Entry 6RNO (X-ray diffraction, 2.25 A resolution); this record covers chains A and E of the 3 polymer chains in the assembly.

Chain A:
Protein: Formamidopyrimidine-DNA glycosylase
Source organism: Lactococcus lactis subsp. cremoris
Notes: EC 3.2.2.23, 4.2.99.18
UniProt: A0A165FVI1 (A0A165FVI1_LACLC); residues 1-271 here correspond to UniProt positions 2-272 (UniProt number = residue number + 1)
Sequence (271 residues; numbered 1 to 271; the number before each row is that of its first residue):
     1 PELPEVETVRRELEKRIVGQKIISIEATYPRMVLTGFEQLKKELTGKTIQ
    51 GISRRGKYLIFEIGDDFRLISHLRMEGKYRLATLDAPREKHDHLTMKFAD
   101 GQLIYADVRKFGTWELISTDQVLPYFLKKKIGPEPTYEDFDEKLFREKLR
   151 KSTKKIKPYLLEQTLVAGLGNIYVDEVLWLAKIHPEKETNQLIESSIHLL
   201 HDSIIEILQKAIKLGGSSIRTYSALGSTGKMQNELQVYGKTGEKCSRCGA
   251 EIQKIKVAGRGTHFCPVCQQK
Not modelled in the structure: 220-223
Ligand contacts: KBQ (2-sulfanylidene-1,7-dihydropyrrolo[2,3-d]pyrimidin-4-one): Lys-57, Leu-161, Glu-162, Gln-163, Arg-260
From the paper describing this entry:
  - contacts within the chain: Cys-245/Cys-265 (disulfide)
  - binding site for KBQ: Lys-57, Arg-260
  - catalytic residues: Pro-1, Glu-2 (citing earlier work)

Chain E:
Molecule: 14-nt DNA strand
Sequence (14 nucleotides; row label = number of the first residue in the row):
    15 GCGAGAAACAAAGA

Interface between chain A and chain E:
Residue-residue contacts (11; chain A residue first):
  Lys-90(A) / DA25(E)  salt bridge to the phosphate
  His-91(A) / DA24(E)  hydrogen bond to the phosphate
  His-91(A) / DA25(E)  salt bridge to the phosphate
  Val-108(A) / DA24(E)  sugar contact
  Arg-109(A) / DC23(E)  hydrogen bond to the base
  Arg-109(A) / DA24(E)  hydrogen bond to the base
  Lys-110(A) / DC23(E)  phosphate contact
  Lys-110(A) / DA24(E)  salt bridge to the phosphate
  Phe-111(A) / DA22(E)  stacking on the base
  Phe-111(A) / DC23(E)  base contact
  Lys-154(A) / DG17(E)  phosphate contact
Other interface residues (no listed pair), chain A (8 interface residues in all): Arg-74
Other interface residues (no listed pair), chain E (6 interface residues in all): DC16

Overview:
8 residues of chain A face 6 of chain E across their interface, with 3 hydrogen bonds, 3 salt bridges and 1
aromatic stacking contact. Among the polar pairs are Arg-109(A)/DC23(E), Arg-109(A)/DA24(E) and
His-91(A)/DA24(E). Bound to chain A: compound KBQ. The paper reports catalytic residues Pro-1(A) and Glu-2(A);
a binding site for KBQ at Lys-57(A) and Arg-260(A).
Here chain A is Formamidopyrimidine-DNA glycosylase (Lactococcus lactis subsp. cremoris) and chain E is a
14-nt DNA strand. Entry 6RNO (Crystal structure of a complex between the LlFpg protein, a THF-DNA and an
inhibitor) was determined by X-ray diffraction, deposited together with 6RNM, 6RNR, 6RO2, 6ROK, 6RP0 and 6RP7.
